Entry 7T3J (electron microscopy, 3.20 A resolution); this record covers chains A and B of the 12 polymer chains in the assembly.

== Chain A ==
Molecule: CRISPR-associated protein Csy1
UniProtKB: Q02ML9 (CSY1_PSEAB); numbering as in UniProt (aligned over 1-434)
Chain sequence (434 residues; row label = number of the first residue in the row):
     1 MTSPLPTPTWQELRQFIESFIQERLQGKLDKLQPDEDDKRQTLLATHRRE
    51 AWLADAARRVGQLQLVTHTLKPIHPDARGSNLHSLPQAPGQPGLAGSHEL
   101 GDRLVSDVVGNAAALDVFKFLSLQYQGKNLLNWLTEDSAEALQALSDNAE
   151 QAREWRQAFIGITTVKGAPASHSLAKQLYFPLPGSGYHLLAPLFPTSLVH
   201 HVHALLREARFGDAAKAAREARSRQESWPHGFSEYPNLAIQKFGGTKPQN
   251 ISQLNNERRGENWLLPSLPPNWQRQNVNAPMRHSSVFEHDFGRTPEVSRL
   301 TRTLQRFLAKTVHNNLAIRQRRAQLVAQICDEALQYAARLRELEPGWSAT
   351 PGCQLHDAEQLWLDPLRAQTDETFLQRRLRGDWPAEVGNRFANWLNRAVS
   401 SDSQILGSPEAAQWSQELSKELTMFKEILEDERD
Disordered / not traced: 1-7

== Chain B ==
Molecule: CRISPR type I-F/YPEST-associated protein Csy2
UniProtKB: B3G161 (B3G161_PSEAI); residues 1-327 here = UniProt positions 1-327
Chain sequence (327 residues; each row starts with the number of its first residue):
     1 MSVTDPEALLLLPRLSIQNANAISSPLTWGFPSPGAFTGFVHALQRRVGI
    51 SLDIELDGVGIVCHRFEAQISQPAGKRTKVFNLTRNPLNRDGSTAAIVEE
   101 GRAHLEVSLLLGVHGDGLDDHPAQEIARQVQEQAGAMRLAGGSILPWCNE
   151 RFPAPNAELLMLGGSDEQRRKNQRRLTRRLLPGFALVSREALLQQHLETL
   201 RTTLPEATTLDALLDLCRINFEPPATSSEEEASPPDAAWQVRDKPGWLVP
   251 IPAGYNALSPLYLPGEVRNARDRETPLRFVENLFGLGEWLSPHRVAALSD
   301 LLWYHHAEPDKGLYRWSTPRFVEHAIA
Disordered / not traced: 1-2, 225-238, 323-327

== How chain A and chain B interact ==
Contacting residue pairs (206; chain A residue first):
  His-68(A) / Leu-258(B)
  His-68(A) / Glu-281(B)
  His-74(A) / Val-98(B)
  Pro-75(A) / Val-98(B)
  Ser-80(A) / Phe-279(B)
  Leu-82(A) / Leu-258(B)
  Leu-82(A) / Phe-279(B)  hydrophobic
  Ser-84(A) / Leu-258(B)  hydrogen bond (side chain-backbone)
  Pro-86(A) / Asn-256(B)
  Pro-86(A) / Ala-257(B)
  Pro-86(A) / Leu-258(B)
  Pro-86(A) / Glu-281(B)
  Gln-87(A) / Asn-256(B)  hydrogen bond (backbone-side chain)
  Gln-87(A) / Lys-311(B)
  Ala-88(A) / Lys-311(B)  hydrogen bond (backbone-side chain)
  Pro-89(A) / Leu-313(B)  hydrophobic
  Gln-91(A) / Glu-308(B)  hydrogen bond
  Gln-91(A) / Leu-313(B)
  Pro-92(A) / Glu-190(B)
  Pro-92(A) / Gln-194(B)
  Gly-93(A) / Glu-190(B)
  Gly-93(A) / Leu-193(B)
  Gly-93(A) / Gln-194(B)  hydrogen bond (backbone-side chain)
  Leu-94(A) / Thr-209(B)
  Leu-94(A) / Leu-283(B)  hydrophobic
  Leu-94(A) / Phe-284(B)
  Leu-94(A) / Arg-315(B)
  Ala-95(A) / Thr-209(B)
  Ala-95(A) / Leu-210(B)
  Ala-95(A) / Leu-283(B)
  Ala-95(A) / Phe-284(B)  hydrogen bond (backbone-backbone)
  Gly-96(A) / Glu-281(B)
  Ser-97(A) / Glu-281(B)  hydrogen bond (backbone-side chain)
  His-98(A) / Asn-256(B)
  His-98(A) / Leu-283(B)
  Glu-99(A) / Thr-208(B)
  Glu-99(A) / Thr-209(B)  hydrogen bond
  Arg-103(A) / Thr-208(B)
  Pro-169(A) / Tyr-262(B)  hydrophobic
  Pro-169(A) / Val-267(B)
  Pro-169(A) / Arg-268(B)  hydrogen bond (backbone-backbone)
  Ala-170(A) / Arg-268(B)
  Ala-170(A) / Phe-279(B)
  Ser-171(A) / Arg-268(B)  hydrogen bond (backbone-backbone)
  Ser-171(A) / Asn-269(B)
  Ser-171(A) / Phe-279(B)
  Gln-177(A) / Asn-269(B)  hydrogen bond (side chain-backbone)
  Gln-177(A) / Ala-270(B)
  Gln-177(A) / Arg-271(B)  hydrogen bond (side chain-backbone)
  Gln-177(A) / Leu-277(B)
  Leu-178(A) / Tyr-255(B)
  Tyr-179(A) / Arg-271(B)
  Tyr-179(A) / Asp-272(B)  hydrogen bond
  Tyr-179(A) / Thr-275(B)
  Phe-180(A) / His-305(B)
  Phe-180(A) / Ala-307(B)  hydrophobic
  Phe-180(A) / Tyr-314(B)
  Phe-180(A) / Arg-315(B)
  Phe-180(A) / Trp-316(B)  hydrophobic
  Pro-181(A) / His-42(B)
  Pro-181(A) / His-305(B)
  Leu-182(A) / Pro-309(B)  hydrophobic
  Pro-183(A) / Ala-307(B)
  Tyr-187(A) / His-42(B)  hydrogen bond
  Tyr-187(A) / Arg-46(B)  hydrogen bond
  Tyr-187(A) / Thr-275(B)
  Tyr-187(A) / Pro-276(B)
  His-188(A) / Leu-261(B)
  His-188(A) / Thr-275(B)
  His-188(A) / Pro-276(B)
  His-188(A) / Pro-309(B)
  His-188(A) / Tyr-314(B)  hydrogen bond
  Leu-189(A) / Ala-270(B)  hydrophobic
  Leu-189(A) / Arg-271(B)
  Leu-189(A) / Asp-272(B)
  Leu-189(A) / Thr-275(B)
  Leu-189(A) / Pro-276(B)  hydrogen bond (backbone-backbone)
  Leu-189(A) / Leu-277(B)  hydrophobic
  Leu-190(A) / Arg-278(B)
  Leu-190(A) / Val-280(B)  hydrophobic
  Leu-190(A) / Tyr-314(B)  hydrophobic
  Ala-191(A) / Arg-278(B)  hydrogen bond (backbone-backbone)
  Ala-191(A) / Phe-279(B)
  Ala-191(A) / Val-280(B)  hydrogen bond (backbone-backbone)
  Pro-192(A) / Val-280(B)  hydrophobic
  Leu-193(A) / Phe-279(B)  hydrophobic
  Leu-193(A) / Val-280(B)  hydrogen bond (backbone-backbone)
  Phe-194(A) / Pro-26(B)  hydrophobic
  Pro-195(A) / Pro-26(B)
  Pro-195(A) / Glu-281(B)
  Leu-198(A) / Leu-210(B)  hydrophobic
  Leu-198(A) / Glu-281(B)
  Leu-198(A) / Phe-284(B)  hydrophobic
  Val-199(A) / Pro-26(B)
  Val-199(A) / Leu-27(B)  hydrophobic
  His-201(A) / Leu-210(B)
  Val-202(A) / Leu-27(B)  hydrophobic
  Val-202(A) / Leu-210(B)  hydrophobic
  Leu-205(A) / Asp-211(B)
  Ala-218(A) / Trp-239(B)
  Ala-221(A) / Trp-239(B)
  Arg-222(A) / Phe-221(B)
  Arg-222(A) / Trp-239(B)
  Glu-226(A) / Trp-239(B)  hydrogen bond (backbone-side chain)
  Trp-228(A) / Pro-223(B)
  Trp-228(A) / Trp-239(B)  hydrophobic
  His-230(A) / Trp-239(B)
  Gly-231(A) / Phe-221(B)
  Phe-232(A) / Ile-219(B)
  Phe-232(A) / Asn-220(B)
  Phe-232(A) / Phe-221(B)  hydrogen bond (backbone-backbone)
  Phe-232(A) / Trp-239(B)  hydrophobic
  Ser-233(A) / Arg-218(B)
  Ser-233(A) / Ile-219(B)
  Glu-234(A) / Ile-219(B)
  Tyr-235(A) / Leu-214(B)
  Tyr-235(A) / Arg-218(B)  hydrogen bond
  Asn-237(A) / Trp-29(B)  hydrogen bond (backbone-side chain)
  Asn-237(A) / Lys-79(B)
  Leu-238(A) / Thr-78(B)
  Leu-238(A) / Lys-79(B)  hydrogen bond (backbone-backbone)
  Ala-239(A) / Trp-29(B)
  Ala-239(A) / Lys-79(B)
  Ala-239(A) / Phe-81(B)  hydrophobic
  Ile-240(A) / Thr-78(B)
  Ile-240(A) / Lys-79(B)  hydrogen bond (backbone-backbone)
  Ile-240(A) / Phe-81(B)
  Ile-240(A) / Glu-99(B)
  Gln-241(A) / Ile-23(B)
  Gln-241(A) / Glu-99(B)  hydrogen bond (side chain-backbone)
  Lys-242(A) / Glu-99(B)  hydrogen bond (backbone-side chain)
  Phe-243(A) / Ile-97(B)
  Asn-262(A) / Pro-26(B)  hydrogen bond (side chain-backbone)
  Leu-264(A) / Ile-23(B)  hydrophobic
  Leu-264(A) / Ser-25(B)
  Leu-264(A) / Pro-26(B)
  Leu-264(A) / Leu-27(B)
  Leu-264(A) / Thr-28(B)
  Leu-264(A) / Trp-29(B)
  Leu-264(A) / Phe-81(B)  hydrophobic
  Leu-265(A) / Leu-27(B)  hydrogen bond (backbone-backbone)
  Leu-265(A) / Thr-28(B)
  Leu-265(A) / Trp-29(B)  hydrogen bond (backbone-backbone)
  Leu-265(A) / Leu-214(B)  hydrophobic
  Leu-265(A) / Pro-250(B)  hydrophobic
  Pro-266(A) / Trp-29(B)
  Ser-267(A) / Thr-28(B)
  Ser-267(A) / Trp-29(B)  hydrogen bond (backbone-backbone)
  Ser-267(A) / Gly-30(B)
  Ser-267(A) / Phe-31(B)  hydrogen bond (backbone-backbone)
  Ser-267(A) / Val-249(B)
  Ser-267(A) / Pro-250(B)  hydrogen bond (side chain-backbone)
  Leu-268(A) / Trp-29(B)  hydrophobic
  Leu-268(A) / Gly-30(B)
  Leu-268(A) / Phe-66(B)  hydrophobic
  Leu-268(A) / Trp-247(B)  hydrogen bond (backbone-side chain)
  Leu-268(A) / Val-249(B)
  Leu-268(A) / Trp-289(B)
  Pro-269(A) / Phe-31(B)
  Pro-269(A) / Cys-63(B)  hydrophobic
  Pro-269(A) / Phe-66(B)  hydrophobic
  Pro-269(A) / Trp-247(B)
  Pro-269(A) / Trp-289(B)
  Pro-270(A) / Phe-184(B)
  Pro-270(A) / Trp-247(B)  hydrophobic
  Pro-270(A) / Trp-289(B)
  Asn-271(A) / Cys-63(B)  hydrogen bond (side chain-backbone)
  Asn-271(A) / His-64(B)  hydrogen bond (side chain-backbone)
  Asn-271(A) / Phe-66(B)
  Asn-271(A) / Pro-182(B)
  Asn-271(A) / Gly-183(B)
  Asn-271(A) / Phe-184(B)
  Trp-272(A) / Phe-66(B)  hydrophobic
  Arg-274(A) / His-64(B)  hydrogen bond (side chain-backbone)
  Arg-274(A) / Arg-65(B)
  Arg-274(A) / Pro-182(B)
  Glu-296(A) / Trp-247(B)
  Thr-303(A) / Asp-243(B)
  Arg-306(A) / Gln-240(B)  hydrogen bond
  Arg-306(A) / Val-241(B)
  Arg-306(A) / Asp-243(B)  salt bridge
  Phe-307(A) / Asp-243(B)
  Gln-324(A) / Pro-245(B)
  Ala-327(A) / Arg-294(B)
  Gln-328(A) / Pro-245(B)  hydrogen bond (side chain-backbone)
  Asp-331(A) / Ser-291(B)  hydrogen bond
  Asp-331(A) / Arg-294(B)
  Leu-334(A) / His-293(B)
  Gln-335(A) / Leu-181(B)  hydrogen bond (side chain-backbone)
  Gln-335(A) / Pro-182(B)
  Gln-335(A) / Gly-183(B)  hydrogen bond (side chain-backbone)
  Gln-335(A) / Phe-184(B)
  Gln-335(A) / Ser-291(B)
  Ala-338(A) / Leu-181(B)  hydrophobic
  Ala-338(A) / Pro-182(B)  hydrophobic
  Met-424(A) / Arg-174(B)
  Glu-427(A) / Arg-170(B)  salt bridge
  Glu-427(A) / Arg-174(B)  salt bridge
  Ile-428(A) / Arg-174(B)
  Ile-428(A) / His-293(B)
  Asp-431(A) / Arg-170(B)  salt bridge
  Asp-431(A) / Arg-174(B)  salt bridge
  Asp-431(A) / Arg-178(B)  hydrogen bond (backbone-side chain)
  Asp-434(A) / Lys-171(B)
  Asp-434(A) / Arg-175(B)
  Asp-434(A) / Arg-178(B)  hydrogen bond (backbone-side chain)
Also at the interface, not in a pair above, chain A (102 interface residues in all): Pro-72, Arg-78, Gly-90, His-172, Ser-173, Leu-206, Arg-210, Gln-225, Pro-236, Trp-263, Arg-299, Arg-321, Glu-332
Also at the interface, not in a pair above, chain B (96 interface residues in all): Ile-70, Val-80, Ala-96, Glu-206, Lys-244, Ile-251, Ala-253, Glu-266, Asn-282, Gly-285, Pro-292, His-306

== In short ==
102 residues of chain A and 96 residues of chain B are in contact, with 45 hydrogen bonds and 5 salt bridges.
Polar contacts include Arg-306(A)/Asp-243(B), Glu-427(A)/Arg-170(B) and Glu-427(A)/Arg-174(B).
Chain A is CRISPR-associated protein Csy1 and chain B is CRISPR type I-F/YPEST-associated protein Csy2; the
structure, Cryo-EM structure of Csy-AcrIF24, was determined by electron microscopy (same publication as 7T3K,
7T3L, 7TAW and 7TAX).
